5D1W - chains A and B; structure by X-ray diffraction, 3.59 A resolution.

Chain A (and B):
Protein: Rv3249c transcriptional regulator
From: Mycobacterium tuberculosis (strain ATCC 25618 / H37Rv)
Notes: chain B of this document is another copy of the same molecule, construct and numbering; everything in this record applies to it too
Reference sequence: O05892 (O05892_MYCTU); residues 1-211 here = UniProt positions 1-211
Sequence (217 residues; each row starts with the number of its first residue):
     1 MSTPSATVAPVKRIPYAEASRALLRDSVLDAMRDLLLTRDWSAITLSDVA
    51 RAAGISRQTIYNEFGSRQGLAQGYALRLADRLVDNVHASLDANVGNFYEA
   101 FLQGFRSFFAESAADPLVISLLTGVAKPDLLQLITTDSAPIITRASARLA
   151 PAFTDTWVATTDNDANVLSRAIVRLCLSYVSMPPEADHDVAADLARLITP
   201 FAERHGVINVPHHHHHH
Not modelled in the structure: 1-12, 208-217
Differences from the reference sequence: expression tag (212-217)
Curated features (UniProtKB/Swiss-Prot):
  - DNA-binding region: Thr45 to Phe64 (H-T-H motif)
From the paper describing this entry:
  - binding site for palmitic acid: Ala75, Leu78, Ala79, Leu82, Val86, Phe101, Gly104, Phe105, Phe108, Leu117, Val118, Leu130, Leu133, Ile141, Ala145, Leu149, Ile172, Val173, Cys176, Leu177, Val180

How chain A and chain B interact:
Pairs across the interface (51; chain A residue first):
  Leu121(A) - Thr136(B)
  Ala126(A) - Gln132(B)
  Leu131(A) - Gln132(B)
  Leu131(A) - Thr135(B)
  Ile134(A) - Met182(B)
  Thr135(A) - Leu131(B)
  Thr135(A) - Thr135(B)
  Thr135(A) - Ser181(B)
  Thr135(A) - Met182(B)
  Thr136(A) - Leu131(B)
  Ser138(A) - Met182(B)
  Ile142(A) - Met182(B)  hydrophobic
  Ile142(A) - Glu185(B)
  Asn163(A) - Arg196(B)
  Asp164(A) - Arg196(B)  salt bridge
  Val167(A) - Asp193(B)
  Val167(A) - Arg196(B)
  Arg170(A) - His188(B)  hydrogen bond
  Arg170(A) - Asp193(B)  salt bridge
  Ala171(A) - Leu197(B)  hydrophobic
  Arg174(A) - Leu175(B)
  Arg174(A) - Ser178(B)  hydrogen bond (side chain-backbone)
  Arg174(A) - Tyr179(B)
  Arg174(A) - Met182(B)  hydrogen bond (side chain-backbone)
  Arg174(A) - Pro184(B)
  Arg174(A) - Glu185(B)  salt bridge
  Leu175(A) - Leu175(B)  hydrophobic
  Leu177(A) - Met182(B)  hydrophobic
  Ser178(A) - Arg174(B)  hydrogen bond
  Tyr179(A) - Arg174(B)  hydrogen bond
  Ser181(A) - Thr135(B)
  Ser181(A) - Thr136(B)
  Met182(A) - Thr135(B)
  Met182(A) - Thr136(B)
  Met182(A) - Ser138(B)
  Met182(A) - Ala139(B)  hydrophobic
  Met182(A) - Arg174(B)  hydrogen bond (backbone-side chain)
  His188(A) - Arg170(B)  hydrogen bond
  Asp193(A) - Val167(B)
  Asp193(A) - Arg170(B)  salt bridge
  Arg196(A) - Asp164(B)  salt bridge
  Arg196(A) - Val167(B)
  Arg196(A) - His205(B)  hydrogen bond
  Leu197(A) - Ala171(B)  hydrophobic
  Leu197(A) - Phe201(B)  hydrophobic
  Pro200(A) - Pro200(B)
  Pro200(A) - Phe201(B)  hydrophobic
  Phe201(A) - Arg196(B)
  Phe201(A) - Leu197(B)  hydrophobic
  Arg204(A) - Pro200(B)  hydrogen bond (side chain-backbone)
  Arg204(A) - Glu203(B)  salt bridge
Other interface residues (no listed pair), chain A (35 interface residues in all): Leu122, Pro128, Gln132, Thr143, Leu168, Pro183, Pro184, His205
Other interface residues (no listed pair), chain B (32 interface residues in all): Pro128, Ile142, Leu168, Pro183, Ile198, Arg204

In short:
The interface between chain A and chain B involves 35 residues on one side and 32 on the other, with 9
hydrogen bonds and 6 salt bridges. Polar contacts include Asp164(A)-Arg196(B), Arg170(A)-Asp193(B) and
Arg174(A)-Glu185(B). From the paper: a binding site for palmitic acid at Ala75(A), Leu78(A) and Ala79(A) among
others.
Chain A and chain B are both Rv3249c transcriptional regulator (Mycobacterium tuberculosis (strain ATCC 25618
/ H37Rv)); the structure, Crystal structure of Mycobacterium tuberculosis Rv3249c transcriptional regulator,
was determined by X-ray diffraction.
